Entry 7O0W (electron microscopy, 2.47 A resolution); this record covers chains H2 and M of the 87 polymer chains in the assembly.

== Chain H2 ==
Molecule: RC-Hc
Source organism: Gemmatimonas phototrophica
Sequence (181 residues; row label = number of the first residue in the row; note: 1 number in that range is skipped by the numbering (no residue carries it; nothing is unmodelled there); numbering starts at 0):
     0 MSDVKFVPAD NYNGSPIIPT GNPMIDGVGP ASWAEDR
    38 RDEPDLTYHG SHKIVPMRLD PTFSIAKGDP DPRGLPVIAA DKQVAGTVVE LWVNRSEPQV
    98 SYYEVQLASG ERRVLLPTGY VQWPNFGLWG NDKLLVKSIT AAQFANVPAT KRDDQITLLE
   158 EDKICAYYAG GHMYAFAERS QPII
Unresolved in the structure: 0

== Chain M ==
Molecule: RC-M
Source organism: Gemmatimonas phototrophica
Sequence (367 residues; numbered 1 to 367; the number before each row is that of its first residue):
     1 MLEYQNLFTR VQVRTVPEPG IPIDESTGTR YGTGTFSYLA GKFGDAQIGP IYLGWAGVLS
    61 LIFGFIAIEI IGLNMWASVG WDPVEFIRQL PWLALEPPPP QYGLRVPPLN QGGWYLMAGF
   121 FLTVSIILWW IRIYRRARAL QMGSHLPWAF ASAIFLYSTF FFQPLLVGSW SEMVPFGIFP
   181 HLDWTSAFSI RYGNLYYNPF HALSIAFLYG SAVLFAMHGA TILAVARMGG EREIEQITDR
   241 GTAAERSMLF WRWCMGFNAT MESIHRWAWW FAVLTTFTGG IGILLTGTVV DNWYLWGVKH
   301 GLVAPYPAQN QLTPEQQDLL RGRYQGTAPD SFPSYVVPQN ATMPDTAAAP IVTDSITTDS
   361 TKTGGTQ
Unresolved in the structure: 1, 338-367
Covalent attachments: alpha-D-mannopyranose (MAN) linked to Ser331
Metal / ion sites: Fe ion: His218, Glu233, His265 (shared with 2 residues of chain L)
Small-molecule neighbours:
  - 0V9 ((19R,22S)-25-amino-22-hydroxy-22-oxido-16-oxo-17,21,23-trioxa-22lambda~5~-phosphapentacosan-19-yl (9Z)-hexadec-9-enoate), molecule 1: Leu104, Phe120, Thr123, Val124, Phe155, Ser158, Phe161, Phe162, Leu165, Leu166, Leu284
  - 0V9, molecule 2: Phe277, Ile281, Leu285, Val289
  - bacteriochlorophyll a (BCL), molecule 1: Ile68, Ile71, Leu122, Ile126, Phe150, Ala153, Ile154, Leu156, Tyr157, Phe160, Phe176, Trp184, Thr185, Ser186, Phe188, Ser189, Asn194, Leu195, Tyr196, His201, Ser204, Ile205, Leu208, Tyr209, Thr275, Thr276, Gly279, Gly280, Gly282, Ile283
  - bacteriochlorophyll a (BCL), molecule 2: Leu90, Tyr157, Phe160, Val174, Ile178, His181, Leu182, Trp184, Thr185
  - bacteriochlorophyll a (BCL), molecule 3: Thr185, Tyr196, Tyr209
  - bacteriochlorophyll a (BCL), molecule 4: Tyr196, Ala202, Ile205, Ala206, Tyr209, Gly210, Val213, Phe271
  - bacteriopheophytin a (BPH), molecule 1: Val58, Ser60, Leu61, Ile62, Gly64, Phe65, Ile68, Leu122, Ser125, Ile126, Trp129, Ile133, Leu146, Ala149, Phe150, Ala153, Ala272, Val273, Thr276
  - bacteriopheophytin a (BPH), molecule 2: Tyr209, Ala212, Val213, Ala216, Met217, Trp251, Cys254, Met255
  - tetramyristoyl-cardiolipin (CD4; (2R,5R,11R,14R)-5,8,11-trihydroxy-5,11-dioxido-17-oxo-2,14-bis(tetradecanoyloxy)-4,6,10,12,16-pentaoxa-5,11-diphosphatriacont-1-yl tetradecanoate), molecule 1: Trp55, Phe120, Val124, Ile127, Leu128, Trp130, Ile131, Tyr134, Arg135, Phe162
  - tetramyristoyl-cardiolipin (CD4), molecule 2: Arg138, Gly143, Ser144, His145, Trp148, Ala151, Ser152, Phe155, Arg266, Trp269, Trp270, Phe277
  - tetramyristoyl-cardiolipin (CD4), molecule 3: Arg252, Met255, Gly256, Phe257, Trp267, Phe271
  - spirilloxanthin (CRT): Ile68, Glu69, Ile71, Gly72, Leu73, Met75, Trp76, Phe86, Tyr115, Leu116, Gly119, Phe120, Thr123, Tyr157, Phe160, Phe161, Trp170, Met173, Val174, Pro175, Phe176, Gly177, Ile178, His181
  - alpha-D-mannopyranose / alpha-L-rhamnopyranose / V75: Thr327, Ala328, Pro329, Asp330, Pro333, Ser334, Tyr335
  - menaquinone 8 (MQ8), molecule 1: Pro83, Val84, Ile87
  - menaquinone 8 (MQ8), molecule 2: Leu214, Met217, His218, Thr221, Ala244, Ser247, Met248, Trp251, Met255, Phe257, Asn258, Ala259, Thr260, Met261, Ile264, Trp267, Phe271
  - phosphatidylglycerol (PGW; (1R)-2-{[(S)-{[(2S)-2,3-dihydroxypropyl]oxy}(hydroxy)phosphoryl]oxy}-1-[(hexadecanoyloxy)methyl]ethyl (9Z)-octadec-9-enoate): Pro199, Ala202, Leu203, Trp296, His300, Gly301, Leu302

== Chain H2 / chain M interface ==
Residue-residue contacts (60):
  Pro29(H2) - Arg246(M)  hydrogen bond (backbone-side chain)
  Ser31(H2) - Thr242(M)  hydrogen bond (backbone-side chain)
  Ser31(H2) - Arg246(M)  hydrogen bond (backbone-side chain)
  Trp32(H2) - Thr242(M)
  Ala33(H2) - Arg240(M)
  Ala33(H2) - Gly241(M)
  Ala33(H2) - Thr242(M)
  Ala33(H2) - Glu245(M)
  Asp35(H2) - Arg240(M)  salt bridge
  Arg36(H2) - Gln236(M)
  Arg36(H2) - Asp239(M)  hydrogen bond (side chain-backbone)
  Arg36(H2) - Arg240(M)
  Arg36(H2) - Gly241(M)
  Arg38(H2) - Asp239(M)  salt bridge
  Asp42(H2) - Arg232(M)  salt bridge
  Asp42(H2) - Glu235(M)
  Lys50(H2) - Glu235(M)  salt bridge
  Ile51(H2) - Arg232(M)
  Thr59(H2) - Arg14(M)
  Thr59(H2) - Thr15(M)
  Thr59(H2) - Val16(M)  hydrogen bond (backbone-backbone)
  Thr59(H2) - Pro17(M)
  Phe60(H2) - Arg14(M)
  Phe60(H2) - Thr15(M)
  Ser61(H2) - Val13(M)
  Ser61(H2) - Arg14(M)  hydrogen bond (backbone-backbone)
  Ile62(H2) - Gln12(M)
  Ala63(H2) - Gln12(M)  hydrogen bond (backbone-backbone)
  Gly65(H2) - Tyr38(M)
  Asp66(H2) - Arg10(M)  salt bridge
  Asp66(H2) - Val11(M)
  Asp66(H2) - Gln12(M)  hydrogen bond (side chain-backbone)
  Asp66(H2) - Tyr38(M)  hydrogen bond
  Asp66(H2) - Lys42(M)  salt bridge
  Pro67(H2) - Arg10(M)
  Pro67(H2) - Val11(M)
  Pro69(H2) - Val11(M)  hydrophobic
  Pro95(H2) - Val13(M)
  Gln96(H2) - Val13(M)
  Val97(H2) - Val13(M)  hydrophobic
  Gly116(H2) - Tyr4(M)
  Tyr117(H2) - Arg227(M)
  Tyr117(H2) - Met228(M)
  Val118(H2) - Tyr4(M)
  Gln119(H2) - Leu2(M)  hydrogen bond (side chain-backbone)
  Gln119(H2) - Glu3(M)
  Gln119(H2) - Tyr4(M)
  Trp120(H2) - Arg10(M)
  Trp120(H2) - Val11(M)  hydrophobic
  Gly124(H2) - Arg10(M)  hydrogen bond (backbone-side chain)
  Asn128(H2) - Arg10(M)
  Lys134(H2) - Glu3(M)  salt bridge
  Leu155(H2) - Asp239(M)
  Glu158(H2) - Arg232(M)  salt bridge
  Asp159(H2) - Gly241(M)
  Asp159(H2) - Thr242(M)  hydrogen bond (side chain-backbone)
  Cys162(H2) - Arg227(M)
  Ala166(H2) - Arg246(M)
  His169(H2) - Glu3(M)  salt bridge
  His169(H2) - Arg227(M)
Other interface residues (no listed pair), chain H2 (48 interface residues in all): Gly28, Ala30, Tyr45, Met54, Val90, Asn91, Glu94, Tyr100, Pro114, Thr115, Phe123, Ala163
Other interface residues (no listed pair), chain M (28 interface residues in all): Asn6, Phe8, Pro22, Asp45

== Summary ==
48 residues of chain H2 and 28 residues of chain M are in contact; the contacts include 12 hydrogen bonds and
9 salt bridges. Polar contacts include Asp35(H2)-Arg240(M), Arg38(H2)-Asp239(M) and Asp42(H2)-Arg232(M).
Here chain H2 is RC-Hc and chain M is RC-M, both from Gemmatimonas phototrophica. Entry 7O0W (Cryo-EM
structure of the RC-dLH complex (model_1b) from Gemmatimonas phototrophica at 2.47 A) was determined by
electron microscopy together with 7O0U, 7O0V and 7O0X from the same study.
